2H2R - chains A and B; structure by X-ray diffraction, 1.50 A resolution.

Chain A (and B):
Molecule: Low affinity immunoglobulin epsilon Fc receptor (Lymphocyte IgE receptor) (Fc-epsilon-RII)(Immunoglobulin E-binding factor) (CD23 antigen)
Source organism: Homo sapiens
Notes: fragment: lectin domain; chain B of this document is another copy of the same molecule, construct and numbering; everything in this record applies to it too
UniProtKB: P06734 (FCER2_HUMAN); residues 150-321 here = UniProt positions 150-321
Sequence (175 residues; numbered 147 to 321; the number before each row is that of its first residue):
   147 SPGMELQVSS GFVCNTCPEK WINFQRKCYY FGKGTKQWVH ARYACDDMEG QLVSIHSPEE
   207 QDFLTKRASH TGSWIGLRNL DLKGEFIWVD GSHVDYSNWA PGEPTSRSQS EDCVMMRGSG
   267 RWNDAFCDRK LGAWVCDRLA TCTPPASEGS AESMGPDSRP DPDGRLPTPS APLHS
Unresolved in the structure: 147-157, 293-321 (chain B: 147-157, 292-321)
Disulfides: Cys160-Cys288, Cys163-Cys174, Cys191-Cys282, Cys259-Cys273
Construct notes: cloning artifact (147-149); engineered mutation Arg213 (His in P06734), Ser256 (Gly in P06734)
UniProt features mapped onto this chain:
  - binding site (Ca(2+)): Glu249, Thr251, Asn269, Asp270
  - glycosylation: Ser296 (O-linked (Xyl...) (chondroitin sulfate) serine)

Interface between chain A and chain B:
Residue-residue contacts - 4 pairs, chain A then chain B:
  Pro247(A) - Glu165(B)
  Pro247(A) - Lys166(B)
  Thr251(A) - Asp193(B)
  Arg267(A) - Glu165(B)  salt bridge

In short:
The chain A/chain B interface involves 3 residues from each chain; the contacts include 1 salt bridge. The
salt-bridged pair is Arg267(A)-Glu165(B). Curated annotation (UniProt) lists 4 Ca2+-binding residues on chain
A.
Chain A and chain B are both Low affinity immunoglobulin epsilon Fc receptor (Lymphocyte IgE receptor)
(Fc-epsilon-RII)(Immunoglobulin E-binding factor) (CD23 antigen) (Homo sapiens); the structure, Crystal
structure of the human CD23 Lectin domain, apo form, was determined by X-ray diffraction (same publication as
2H2T).
